Entry 2F8N (X-ray diffraction, 2.90 A resolution); this record covers chains J and G of the 10 polymer chains in the assembly.

== Chain J ==
Molecule: alpha-satellite DNA (146 bp)
From: Homo sapiens
Sequence (146 nucleotides; numbered 146 to 290 plus 1 insertion-coded residue; the number before each row is that of its first residue):
   146 ATCAATATCC ACCTGCAGAT TCTACCAAAA GTGTATTTGG AAACTGCTCC ATCAAAAGGC
   206 ATGTTCAGCG G
  217A A
   217 ATTCCGCTGA ACATGCCTTT TGATGGAGCA GTTTCCAAAT ACACTTTTGG TAGAATCTGC
   277 AGGTGGATAT TGAT
Unresolved in the structure: 217A

== Chain G ==
Name: Core histone macro-H2A.1
From: Homo sapiens
UniProtKB: O75367 (H2AY_HUMAN); aligned to UniProt positions 1-120 over residues 1003-1122 (the alignment contains insertions or deletions, so no single offset holds)
Amino-acid sequence (120 residues; numbered 1003 to 1122; the number before each row is that of its first residue):
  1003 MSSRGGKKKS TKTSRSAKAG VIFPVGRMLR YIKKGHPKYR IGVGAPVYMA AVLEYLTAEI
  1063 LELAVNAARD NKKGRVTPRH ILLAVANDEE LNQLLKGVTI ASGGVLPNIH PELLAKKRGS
Unresolved in the structure: 1003-1011, 1120-1122
Construct notes: conflict Val-1067 (Gly64 in O75367)
Curated features (UniProtKB/Swiss-Prot):
  - modified residue: Lys-1009 (N6-lactoyllysine), Lys-1011 (N6-lactoyllysine), Lys-1020 (N6-methyllysine), Lys-1118 (N6-acetyllysine)
  - cross-link (Glycyl lysine isopeptide (Lys-Gly)): Lys-1118 (interchain with G-Cter in ubiquitin), Lys-1119 (interchain with G-Cter in ubiquitin)

== How chain J and chain G interact ==
Contacting residue pairs - 15 pairs, chain J then chain G:
  DA164(J) / Arg-1077(G)  hydrogen bond to the sugar
  DA174(J) / Lys-1014(G)  base contact
  DA174(J) / Gly-1028(G)  sugar contact
  DA174(J) / Arg-1029(G)  phosphate contact
  DA174(J) / Arg-1032(G)  salt bridge to the phosphate
  DA175(J) / Lys-1014(G)  phosphate contact
  DA175(J) / Thr-1015(G)  hydrogen bond to the phosphate
  DA175(J) / Ser-1016(G)  phosphate contact
  DA175(J) / Arg-1017(G)  salt bridge to the phosphate
  DA175(J) / Gly-1028(G)  phosphate contact
  DG176(J) / Thr-1013(G)  sugar contact
  DG176(J) / Lys-1014(G)  phosphate contact
  DG176(J) / Thr-1015(G)  hydrogen bond to the phosphate
  DG176(J) / Lys-1020(G)  salt bridge to the phosphate
  DT183(J) / Arg-1042(G)  sugar contact
Other interface residues (no listed pair), chain J (7 interface residues in all): DA173, DT182
Other interface residues (no listed pair), chain G (12 interface residues in all): Ser-1018

== Summary ==
The interface between chain J and chain G involves 7 residues on one side and 12 on the other; the contacts
include 3 hydrogen bonds and 3 salt bridges. Polar contacts include DA164(J)/Arg-1077(G), DA175(J)/Thr-1015(G)
and DG176(J)/Thr-1015(G).
Chain J is alpha-satellite DNA (146 bp) and chain G is Core histone macro-H2A.1, both from Homo sapiens; the
structure, 2.9 Angstrom X-ray structure of hybrid macroH2A nucleosomes, was determined by X-ray diffraction.
